PDB entry 5KOX | X-ray diffraction, 1.80 A resolution | chain A

== Chain A ==
Protein: Pentachlorophenol 4-monooxygenase
Source organism: Nocardia farcinica
Notes: EC 1.14.13.50
UniProtKB: A0A0H5NE66 (A0A0H5NE66_NOCFR); numbering as in UniProt (aligned over 1-473)
Amino-acid sequence (476 residues; each row starts with the number of its first residue; numbers below 1 keep their minus sign (Gly-2 is residue -2)):
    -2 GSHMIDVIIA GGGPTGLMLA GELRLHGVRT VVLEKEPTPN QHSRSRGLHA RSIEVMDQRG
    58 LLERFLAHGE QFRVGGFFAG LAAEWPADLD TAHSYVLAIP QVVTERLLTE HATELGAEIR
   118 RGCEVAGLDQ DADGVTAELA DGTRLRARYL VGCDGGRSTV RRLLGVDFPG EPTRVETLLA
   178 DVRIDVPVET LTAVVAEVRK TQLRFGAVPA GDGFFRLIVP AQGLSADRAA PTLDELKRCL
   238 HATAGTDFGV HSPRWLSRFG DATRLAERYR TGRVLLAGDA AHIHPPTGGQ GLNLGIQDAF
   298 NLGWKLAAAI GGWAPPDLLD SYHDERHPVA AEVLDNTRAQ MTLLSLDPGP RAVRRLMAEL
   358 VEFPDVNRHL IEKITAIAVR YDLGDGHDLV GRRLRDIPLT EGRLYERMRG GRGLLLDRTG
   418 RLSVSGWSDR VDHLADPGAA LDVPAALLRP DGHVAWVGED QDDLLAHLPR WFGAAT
Disordered / not traced: -2 to 0
Differences from the reference sequence: expression tag (-2 to 0)
Small-molecule neighbours:
  - FAD (flavin-adenine dinucleotide): Ala7, Gly8, Gly9, Gly10, Pro11, Thr12, Gly13, Leu30, Glu31, Lys32, Glu33, Arg41, Ser42, Arg43, Gly44, Gln98, Glu102, Cys120, Glu121, Val122, Cys150, Asp151, Gly152, Thr156, Leu176, Phe256, Ala274, Gly275, Asp276, Pro283, Gly286, Gln287, Gly288, Leu289, Asn290
  - rifampicin (RFP): Arg41, Arg43, Gly44, His46, Phe69, Val71, Phe74, Val93, Ala95, Leu176, Arg196, Leu200, Arg201, Phe202, Gly203, Ala204, Val205, Ile215, Phe256, Pro283, Thr284, Gly285, Gly286, Leu341
From the paper describing this entry:
  - binding site for flavin-adenine dinucleotide: Arg41, Asn290
  - binding site for rifampicin: Arg43, Phe69, Phe74, Val93, Ile215, Phe256, Pro283 to Gly286, Leu341
  - conformationally variable residues (side-chain flip): Arg43, Phe69, Phe74, Gln287, Met338

== Summary ==
Bound to chain A: flavin-adenine dinucleotide and rifampicin. From the paper: a binding site for rifampicin at
Arg43, Phe69 and Phe74 among others; a binding site for flavin-adenine dinucleotide at Arg41 and Asn290.
Chain A is Pentachlorophenol 4-monooxygenase (Nocardia farcinica); the structure, Structure of rifampicin
monooxygenase complexed with rifampicin, was determined by X-ray diffraction together with 5KOW from the same
study.
